Entry 5ETU (X-ray diffraction, 2.53 A resolution); this record covers chains B and E of the 3 polymer chains in the assembly.

Chain B:
Protein: Cetuximab Fab heavy chain
Organism: Mus MUSCULUS, homo sapiens
Notes: antibody fragment or engineered binder
Chain sequence (220 residues; row label = number of the first residue in the row):
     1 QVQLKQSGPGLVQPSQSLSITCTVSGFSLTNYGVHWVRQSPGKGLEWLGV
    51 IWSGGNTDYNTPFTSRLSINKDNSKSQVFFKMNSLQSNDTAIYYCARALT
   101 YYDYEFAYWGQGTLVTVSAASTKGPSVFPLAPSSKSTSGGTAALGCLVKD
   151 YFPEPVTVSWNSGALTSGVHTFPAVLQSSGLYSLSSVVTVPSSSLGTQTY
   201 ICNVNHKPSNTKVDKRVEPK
Unresolved in the structure: 134-137
Cystine bridges: Cys22-Cys95, Cys146-Cys202

Chain E:
Protein: L5E meditope variant
Chain sequence (12 residues; numbered 1 to 12; the number before each row is that of its first residue):
     1 CQFDESTRRLKC
Cystine bridges: Cys1-Cys12

Interface between chain B and chain E:
Residue-residue contacts (15; chain B residue first):
  Gln39(B) - Phe3(E)
  Ser40(B) - Phe3(E)
  Pro41(B) - Gln2(E)
  Pro41(B) - Phe3(E)
  Pro41(B) - Glu5(E)
  Thr90(B) - Glu5(E)
  Ala91(B) - Glu5(E)  hydrogen bond (backbone-side chain)
  Ile92(B) - Glu5(E)
  Ile92(B) - Arg8(E)
  Tyr94(B) - Arg8(E)
  Gln111(B) - Arg8(E)  hydrogen bond (backbone-side chain)
  Gly112(B) - Arg8(E)
  Leu114(B) - Glu5(E)
  Glu154(B) - Ser6(E)  hydrogen bond
  Pro173(B) - Thr7(E)
Also at the interface, not in a pair above, chain B (13 interface residues in all): Gly42
Interface features reported in the paper:
  - residue pairs: Ala91(B)-Glu5(E)

Summary:
13 residues of chain B face 6 of chain E across their interface; the contacts include 3 hydrogen bonds. Polar
contacts include Ala91(B)-Glu5(E), Gln111(B)-Arg8(E) and Glu154(B)-Ser6(E). The authors report a contact
between Ala91(B) and Glu5(E).
Chain B is Cetuximab Fab heavy chain (Mus MUSCULUS, homo sapiens) and chain E is L5E meditope variant; the
structure, Cetuximab Fab in complex with L5E meditope variant, was determined by X-ray diffraction, deposited
together with 5EUK, 5F88, 5FF6, 5I2I, 5IOP, 5IR1 and 7 further entries.
